PDB entry 4WLS | X-ray diffraction, 2.10 A resolution | chains B and V of the 6 polymer chains in the assembly

[Chain B]
Protein: HTH-type transcriptional regulator CueR
From: Escherichia coli DH5[alpha]
Reference sequence: P0A9G4 (CUER_ECOLI); residues 1-128 here = UniProt positions 1-128
Sequence (128 residues; row label = number of the first residue in the row):
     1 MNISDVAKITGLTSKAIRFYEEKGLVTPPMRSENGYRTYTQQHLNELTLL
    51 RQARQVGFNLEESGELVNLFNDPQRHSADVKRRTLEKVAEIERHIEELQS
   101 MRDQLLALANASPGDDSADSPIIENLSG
Unresolved in the structure: 112-128
Modified / non-standard residues: Mse-1 (selenomethionine; parent Met); Mse-30 (selenomethionine; parent Met); Mse-101 (selenomethionine; parent Met)
Differences from the reference sequence: engineered mutation Ser-112 (Cys in P0A9G4), Ser-120 (Cys in P0A9G4)
From the paper describing this entry:
  - binding site for Copa promoter DNA non-template strand: Lys-15, Arg-18, Phe-19, Tyr-36
  - specificity-determining residues: Lys-15 (proposed by the authors, not directly observed)

[Chain V]
Molecule: Copa promoter DNA non-template strand (alternate conformation)
Sequence (26 nucleotides; each row starts with the number of its first residue):
     1 TTGACCTTCCCCTTGCTGGAAGGTTT

[How chain B and chain V interact]
Contacting residue pairs - 14 pairs, chain B then chain V:
  Asn-2(B) / DC6(V)  phosphate contact
  Ile-3(B) / DC6(V)  hydrogen bond to the phosphate
  Ile-3(B) / DT7(V)  phosphate contact
  Ser-4(B) / DC6(V)  hydrogen bond to the phosphate
  Arg-18(B) / DT7(V)  salt bridge to the phosphate
  Arg-18(B) / DT8(V)  base contact
  Arg-31(B) / DT7(V)  phosphate contact
  Arg-31(B) / DT8(V)  salt bridge to the phosphate
  Gly-35(B) / DT7(V)  sugar contact
  Tyr-36(B) / DC5(V)  base contact
  Tyr-36(B) / DC6(V)  sugar contact
  Tyr-36(B) / DT7(V)  phosphate contact
  Arg-37(B) / DT7(V)  salt bridge to the phosphate
  Arg-37(B) / DT8(V)  salt bridge to the phosphate

[Summary]
8 residues of chain B and 4 residues of chain V are in contact, with 2 hydrogen bonds and 4 salt bridges.
Polar contacts include Ile-3(B)/DC6(V), Ser-4(B)/DC6(V) and Arg-18(B)/DT7(V). From the paper: a binding site
for Copa promoter DNA non-template strand at Lys-15(B), Arg-18(B) and Phe-19(B) among others; the specificity
determinant Lys-15(B).
Chain B is HTH-type transcriptional regulator CueR (Escherichia coli DH5[alpha]) and chain V is Copa promoter
DNA non-template strand (alternate conformation); the structure, Crystal structure of the metal-free
(repressor) form of E. Coli CUER, a copper efflux regulator, bound ..., was determined by X-ray diffraction,
deposited together with 4WLW.
